5CQQ - chains A and C of the 3 polymer chains in the assembly; structure by X-ray diffraction, 3.10 A resolution.

[Chain A]
Molecule: Regulatory protein zeste
Organism: Drosophila melanogaster
UniProt: P09956 (ZEST_DROME); residue numbers follow UniProt; this construct covers 51-130
Chain sequence (82 residues; row label = number of the first residue in the row):
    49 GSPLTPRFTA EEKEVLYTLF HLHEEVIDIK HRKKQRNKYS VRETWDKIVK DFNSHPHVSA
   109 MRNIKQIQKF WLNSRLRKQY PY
Unresolved in the structure: 49-51, 82-86
Construct notes: expression tag (49-50)

[Chain C]
Molecule: 19-nt DNA strand
Sequence (19 nucleotides; row label = number of the first residue in the row):
     1 CTGTTTTCCA CTCGTTTTT

[Chain A / chain C interface]
Residue-residue contacts - 8 pairs, chain A then chain C:
  Arg55(A) with DT16(C), base contact
  Ile77(A) with DC8(C), sugar contact
  Arg80(A) with DT7(C), phosphate contact; DC8(C), salt bridge to the phosphate
  Lys117(A) with DA10(C), base contact
  Arg123(A) with DC9(C), salt bridge to the phosphate
  Leu124(A) with DA10(C), phosphate contact
  Arg125(A) with DT12(C), base contact
Interface residues without a listed pair, chain A (10 interface residues in all): Ile75, Arg90, Leu120
Interface residues without a listed pair, chain C (9 interface residues in all): DC11, DT15, DT17

[Overview]
Chain A and chain C form an interface of 10 and 9 residues respectively; the contacts include 2 salt bridges.
Polar pairs include Arg80(A)-DC8(C) and Arg123(A)-DC9(C).
Chain A is Regulatory protein zeste (Drosophila melanogaster) and chain C is a 19-nt DNA strand; the
structure, Crystal structure of the Drosophila Zeste DNA binding domain in complex with DNA, was determined by
X-ray diffraction.
